PDB entry 8J4U | electron microscopy, 2.97 A resolution | chains P and Q of the 18 polymer chains in the assembly

# Chain P (and Q)
Name: Nucleoside triphosphate hydrolase
Organism: Escherichia coli
Notes: chain Q of this document is another copy of the same molecule, construct and numbering; everything in this record applies to it too
UniProt: A0A822U1Y5 (A0A822U1Y5_ECOLX); residue numbers follow UniProt; this construct covers 1-610
Sequence (610 residues; each row starts with the number of its first residue):
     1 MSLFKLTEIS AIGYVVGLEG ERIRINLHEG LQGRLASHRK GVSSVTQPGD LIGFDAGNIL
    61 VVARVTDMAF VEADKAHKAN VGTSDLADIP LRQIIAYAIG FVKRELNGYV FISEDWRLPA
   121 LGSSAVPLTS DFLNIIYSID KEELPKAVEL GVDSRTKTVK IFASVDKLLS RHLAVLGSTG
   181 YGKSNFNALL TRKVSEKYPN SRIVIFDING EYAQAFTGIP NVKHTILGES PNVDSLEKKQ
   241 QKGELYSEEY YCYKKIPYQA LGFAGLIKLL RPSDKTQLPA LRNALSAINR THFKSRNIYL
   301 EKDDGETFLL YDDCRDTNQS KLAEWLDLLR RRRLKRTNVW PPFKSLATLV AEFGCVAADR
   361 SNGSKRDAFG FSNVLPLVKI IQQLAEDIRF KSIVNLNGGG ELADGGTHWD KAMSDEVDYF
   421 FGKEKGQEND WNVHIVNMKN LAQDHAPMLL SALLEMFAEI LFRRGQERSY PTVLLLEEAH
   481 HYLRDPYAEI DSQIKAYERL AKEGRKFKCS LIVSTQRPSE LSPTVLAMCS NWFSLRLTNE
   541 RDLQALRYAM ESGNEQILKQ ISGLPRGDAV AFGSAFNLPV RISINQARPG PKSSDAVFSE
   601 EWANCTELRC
Not modelled in the structure: 1-2, 72-88, 329-335, 356-373, 604-610 (chain Q: 72-88, 230-237, 356-363, 485-496, 603-610)
Small-molecule neighbours: ATP-gamma-S (AGS; phosphothiophosphoric acid-adenylate ester): Ser178, Thr179, Gly180, Tyr181, Gly182, Lys183, Ser184, Asn185, Glu211, Glu478, Arg566, Gly567, Ile584, Gln586

# Interface between chain P and chain Q
Pairs across the interface (32; chain P residue first):
  Gln47(P) - Trp116(Q)  hydrogen bond (side chain-backbone)
  Gln47(P) - Leu118(Q)
  Asp67(P) - Leu18(Q)
  Asp67(P) - Glu19(Q)
  Met68(P) - Leu18(Q)  hydrogen bond (backbone-backbone)
  Met68(P) - Glu19(Q)
  Phe70(P) - Val16(Q)
  Ser178(P) - Glu551(Q)
  Asp313(P) - Arg330(Q)  salt bridge
  Lys379(P) - Leu278(Q)
  Gln382(P) - Arg282(Q)  hydrogen bond
  Glu386(P) - Arg282(Q)  salt bridge
  Ile388(P) - Arg463(Q)
  Arg389(P) - Phe462(Q)
  Arg389(P) - Arg499(Q)
  Arg389(P) - Glu503(Q)  salt bridge
  Lys439(P) - Lys506(Q)
  Gln443(P) - Lys502(Q)
  Asp444(P) - Arg499(Q)  salt bridge
  Thr538(P) - Glu551(Q)  hydrogen bond (side chain-backbone)
  Asn539(P) - Tyr548(Q)
  Arg541(P) - Tyr548(Q)  hydrogen bond (side chain-backbone)
  Asp595(P) - Arg505(Q)  salt bridge
  Phe598(P) - Leu169(Q)
  Ser599(P) - Tyr198(Q)
  Glu601(P) - Lys425(Q)  salt bridge
  Glu601(P) - Pro471(Q)
  Trp602(P) - Tyr198(Q)
  Trp602(P) - Asn200(Q)
  Trp602(P) - Ser201(Q)
  Trp602(P) - Tyr470(Q)
  Trp602(P) - Pro471(Q)
Also at the interface, not in a pair above, chain P (32 interface residues in all): Pro48, Thr66, Ala69, Arg92, Arg155, Leu375, Arg517, Pro565, Ala596, Val597
Also at the interface, not in a pair above, chain Q (44 interface residues in all): Val15, Gly17, Gly20, Glu114, Arg117, Leu121, Lys146, Asp166, Ser170, Val194, Arg202, Phe263, Asp274, Lys275, Ser469, Val473, Lys508, Met528, Met550, Ser552

# Summary
32 residues of chain P face 44 of chain Q across their interface; the contacts include 5 hydrogen bonds and 6
salt bridges. Polar pairs include Asp313(P)-Arg330(Q), Glu386(P)-Arg282(Q) and Arg389(P)-Glu503(Q). Chain P
binds ATP-gamma-S.
Both chains are Nucleoside triphosphate hydrolase (Escherichia coli). Entry 8J4U (Structure of HerA-Sir2
complex from Escherichia coli Nezha system) was determined by electron microscopy.
